6HTD - chains A and G of the 28 polymer chains in the assembly; structure by X-ray diffraction, 3.00 A resolution.

Chain A:
Protein: Proteasome subunit alpha type-2
Organism: Saccharomyces cerevisiae (strain ATCC 204508 / S288c)
Notes: EC 3.4.25.1
Reference sequence: P23639 (PSA2_YEAST); numbering as in UniProt (aligned over 1-250)
Chain sequence (250 residues; row label = number of the first residue in the row):
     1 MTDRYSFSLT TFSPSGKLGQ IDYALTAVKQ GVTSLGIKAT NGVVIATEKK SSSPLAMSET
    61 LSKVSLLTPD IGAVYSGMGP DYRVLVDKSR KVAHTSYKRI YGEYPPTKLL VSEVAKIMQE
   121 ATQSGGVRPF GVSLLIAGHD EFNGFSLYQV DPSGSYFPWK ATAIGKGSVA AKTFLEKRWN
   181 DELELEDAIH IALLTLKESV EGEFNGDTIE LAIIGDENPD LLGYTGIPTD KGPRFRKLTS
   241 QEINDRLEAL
Not modelled in the structure: 220-229
Swiss-Prot annotation at these positions:
  - cross-link: Lys108 (Glycyl lysine isopeptide (Lys-Gly) (interchain with G-Cter in ubiquitin))

Chain G:
Protein: Proteasome subunit alpha type-1
Organism: Saccharomyces cerevisiae (strain ATCC 204508 / S288c)
Notes: EC 3.4.25.1
Reference sequence: P21243 (PSA1_YEAST); residues -8 to 243 here correspond to UniProt positions 1-252 (UniProt number = residue number + 9)
Chain sequence (252 residues; each row starts with the number of its first residue; numbers below 1 keep their minus sign (Met-8 is residue -8)):
    -8 MSGAAAASAA GYDRHITIFS PEGRLYQVEY AFKATNQTNI NSLAVRGKDC TVVISQKKVP
    52 DKLLDPTTVS YIFCISRTIG MVVNGPIPDA RNAALRAKAE AAEFRYKYGY DMPCDVLAKR
   112 MANLSQIYTQ RAYMRPLGVI LTFVSVDEEL GPSIYKTDPA GYYVGYKATA TGPKQQEITT
   172 NLENHFKKSK IDHINEESWE KVVEFAITHM IDALGTEFSK NDLEVGVATK DKFFTLSAEN
   232 IEERLVAIAE QD
Not modelled in the structure: -8 to 1, 243
Bound ions: Mg2+: Thr8, Tyr119, Arg122, Met125

Chain A / chain G interface:
Contacting residue pairs (63; chain A residue first):
  Met1(A) with Tyr124(G), hydrophobic
  Asp3(A) with Tyr124(G)
  Tyr5(A) with Ile7(G); Ala123(G), hydrophobic; Tyr124(G), hydrophobic
  Leu9(A) with Ile9(G), hydrophobic; Ala123(G), hydrophobic
  Gln20(A) with Ile9(G); Phe10(G), hydrogen bond (side chain-backbone)
  Tyr23(A) with Phe10(G), hydrophobic; Ser11(G); Pro12(G), hydrophobic; Gly14(G)
  Ala24(A) with Phe10(G), hydrophobic
  Thr26(A) with Pro12(G); Glu13(G)
  Ala27(A) with Gly14(G)
  Ser52(A) with Tyr153(G), hydrogen bond
  Pro54(A) with Lys158(G); Glu174(G)
  Leu55(A) with Tyr157(G); Lys158(G), hydrogen bond (backbone-backbone); Ala159(G); Thr170(G); Glu174(G); Phe177(G), hydrophobic
  Ala56(A) with Gly156(G); Tyr157(G), hydrophobic
  Met57(A) with Val155(G); Gly156(G), hydrogen bond (backbone-backbone); Tyr157(G); Lys158(G)
  Thr60(A) with Tyr146(G); Val155(G); Gly156(G), hydrogen bond (side chain-backbone)
  Leu61(A) with Tyr153(G), hydrophobic
  Met78(A) with Phe10(G), hydrophobic; Leu16(G), hydrophobic
  Pro80(A) with Gln117(G); Ala151(G); Gly152(G); Tyr153(G)
  Asp81(A) with Gln117(G)
  Arg83(A) with Ala113(G), hydrogen bond (side chain-backbone); Asn114(G); Gly152(G), hydrogen bond (side chain-backbone); Tyr154(G)
  Val84(A) with Asn114(G); Gln117(G)
  Asp87(A) with Lys110(G), salt bridge; Asn114(G)
  Gly126(A) with Arg122(G); Ala123(G), hydrogen bond (backbone-backbone)
  Val127(A) with Gln121(G); Arg122(G)
  Arg128(A) with Thr8(G); Phe10(G); Leu16(G); Thr120(G), hydrogen bond (side chain-backbone); Gln121(G), hydrogen bond (backbone-backbone)
  Pro129(A) with Phe10(G)
  Phe130(A) with Gln121(G)
  Gly131(A) with Phe10(G)
Also at the interface, not in a pair above, chain A (32 interface residues in all): Thr2, Gln30, Ser53, Ala121
Also at the interface, not in a pair above, chain G (33 interface residues in all): Arg37, Leu173

Overview:
32 residues of chain A face 33 of chain G across their interface; the contacts include 10 hydrogen bonds and 1
salt bridge. Polar contacts include Asp87(A)-Lys110(G), Gln20(A)-Phe10(G) and Ser52(A)-Tyr153(G). Thr8(G),
Tyr119(G), Arg122(G) and Met125(G) coordinate Mg2+.
Chain A is Proteasome subunit alpha type-2 and chain G is Proteasome subunit alpha type-1, both from
Saccharomyces cerevisiae (strain ATCC 204508 / S288c); the structure, Yeast 20S proteasome with human beta2c
(S171G) in complex with 4, was determined by X-ray diffraction (same publication as 6HTB, 6HTC, 6HTP, 6HTR,
6HUB, 6HUC and 30 further entries).
